PDB entry 7SCN | electron microscopy, 3.02 A resolution | chains A and B of the 12 polymer chains in the assembly

Chain A:
Name: Hemagglutinin HA1 chain
Source organism: Influenza A virus (strain A/New Zealand:South Canterbury/35/2000 H1N1)
UniProt: Q289M7 (HEMA_I00A1); residues 5-326 here correspond to UniProt positions 18-339 (UniProt number = residue number + 13)
Chain sequence (322 residues; each row starts with the number of its first residue):
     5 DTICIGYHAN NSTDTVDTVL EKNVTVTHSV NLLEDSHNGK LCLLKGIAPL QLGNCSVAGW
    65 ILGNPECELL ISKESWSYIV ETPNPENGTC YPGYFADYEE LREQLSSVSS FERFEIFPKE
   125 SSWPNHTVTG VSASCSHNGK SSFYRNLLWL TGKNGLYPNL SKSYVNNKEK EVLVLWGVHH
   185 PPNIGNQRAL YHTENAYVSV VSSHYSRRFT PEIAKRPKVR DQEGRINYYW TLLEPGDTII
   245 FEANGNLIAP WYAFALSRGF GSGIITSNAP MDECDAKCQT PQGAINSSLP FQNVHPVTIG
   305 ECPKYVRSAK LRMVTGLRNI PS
Unresolved in the structure: 5
Disulfide bonds: Cys46-Cys278, Cys59-Cys71, Cys94-Cys139, Cys282-Cys306
Covalent attachments: N-acetylglucosamine (NAG) linked to Asn27, Asn58, Asn91, Asn129, Asn290
Construct notes: conflict Val169 (Ala182 in Q289M7), Asn190 (Asp203 in Q289M7), Asp225 (Asn238 in Q289M7), Trp255 (Arg268 in Q289M7)
Curated features (UniProtKB/Swiss-Prot):
  - glycosylation (N-linked (GlcNAc...) asparagine): Asn14, Asn15, Asn27, Asn58, Asn91, Asn129, Asn163, Asn290

Chain B:
Name: Hemagglutinin HA2 chain
Source organism: Influenza A virus (strain A/New Zealand:South Canterbury/35/2000 H1N1)
UniProt: Q289M7 (HEMA_I00A1); residues 330-507 here correspond to UniProt positions 343-520 (UniProt number = residue number + 13)
Chain sequence (231 residues; row label = number of the first residue in the row):
   327 RETRGLFGAI AGFIEGGWTG MVDGWYGYHH QNEQGSGYAA DQKSTQNAIN GITNKVNSVI
   387 EKMNTQFTAV GKEFNKLERR MENLNKKVDD GFLDIWTYNA ELLVLLENER TLDFHDSNVK
   447 NLYEKVKSQL KNNAKEIGNG CFEFYHKCNN ECMESVKNGT YDYPKYSEES KLNREKIDGV
   507 KYIPEAPRDG QAYVRKDGEW VLLSTFLGSG LNDIFEAQKI EWHEGHHHHH H
Unresolved in the structure: 327-335, 504-557
Disulfide bonds: Cys474-Cys478
Construct notes: expression tag (327-329, 508-557)
Curated features (UniProtKB/Swiss-Prot):
  - site: Arg330, Gly331 (Cleavage)
  - glycosylation: Asn484 (N-linked (GlcNAc...) asparagine)

Chain A / chain B interface:
Residue-residue contacts (100):
  Thr6(A) with His355(B); His356(B); Gln357(B), hydrogen bond (backbone-backbone); Asn358(B); Phe468(B), hydrogen bond (backbone-backbone); Glu469(B), hydrogen bond; Phe470(B); Met479(B)
  Ile7(A) with Tyr354(B), hydrophobic; His355(B); Cys467(B); Phe468(B), hydrogen bond (backbone-backbone); Phe470(B), hydrophobic; Met479(B), hydrophobic; Val482(B), hydrophobic
  Cys8(A) with Ile336(B), hydrogen bond (side chain-backbone); Trp344(B); Gly353(B); Tyr354(B); His355(B), hydrogen bond (backbone-backbone); Gly466(B); Cys467(B), disulfide
  Ile9(A) with Gly338(B); Phe339(B), hydrogen bond (backbone-backbone); Trp344(B); Gly353(B); Tyr354(B), hydrophobic; Val445(B); Leu448(B), hydrophobic; Tyr449(B); Gly466(B), hydrogen bond (backbone-backbone); Phe468(B), hydrophobic
  Gly10(A) with Phe339(B); Trp344(B); Tyr352(B); Gly353(B), hydrogen bond (backbone-backbone); Val445(B)
  Tyr11(A) with Phe339(B); Gly342(B); Gly343(B); Trp344(B), hydrogen bond (backbone-backbone); Met347(B); Trp351(B)
  His12(A) with Trp344(B); Met347(B), hydrogen bond (side chain-backbone); Gly350(B); Trp351(B), hydrogen bond (backbone-backbone)
  Ala13(A) with Gly343(B); Trp344(B), hydrogen bond (backbone-backbone); Thr345(B)
  Val20(A) with Asn434(B)
  Asp21(A) with Leu431(B); Asn434(B), hydrogen bond (backbone-side chain)
  Thr22(A) with Leu431(B); Glu435(B)
  Val23(A) with Glu435(B), hydrogen bond (backbone-side chain)
  Leu24(A) with Glu435(B)
  His32(A) with Trp351(B), hydrogen bond
  Glu103(A) with Glu399(B); Asn401(B), hydrogen bond
  Arg106(A) with Glu399(B)
  Glu107(A) with Lys398(B), salt bridge
  Ile268(A) with Val396(B)
  Phe295(A) with Met389(B), hydrophobic; Ala426(B), hydrophobic
  Pro300(A) with Ala395(B)
  Val301(A) with Ala395(B); Val396(B), hydrophobic
  Thr302(A) with Val396(B)
  Ile303(A) with Val396(B), hydrophobic
  Lys308(A) with Thr391(B), hydrogen bond (backbone-side chain)
  Tyr309(A) with Leu419(B), hydrophobic
  Val310(A) with Thr423(B)
  Arg311(A) with Leu419(B); Asp420(B), salt bridge; Thr423(B), hydrogen bond (backbone-side chain)
  Ser312(A) with Thr423(B); Glu427(B), hydrogen bond
  Leu315(A) with Ala426(B)
  Arg316(A) with Val430(B); Asn434(B), hydrogen bond (backbone-side chain)
  Met317(A) with Lys381(B); Val382(B), hydrophobic; Asn434(B)
  Val318(A) with Asn434(B), hydrogen bond (backbone-side chain); Thr437(B); Leu438(B), hydrophobic
  Thr319(A) with Trp351(B); Ile378(B); His441(B), hydrogen bond (backbone-side chain)
  Gly320(A) with His441(B), hydrogen bond (backbone-side chain)
  Leu321(A) with Trp351(B); His441(B)
  Arg322(A) with Leu438(B); Asp442(B), salt bridge
  Ile324(A) with Gly342(B); Gly343(B), hydrogen bond (backbone-backbone)
  Pro325(A) with Gly343(B)
  Ser326(A) with Gly342(B); Gly343(B), hydrogen bond (backbone-backbone)
Interface residues without a listed pair, chain A (46 interface residues in all): Val28, Val30, Thr31, Leu36, Gly267, Cys306, Pro307
Interface residues without a listed pair, chain B (57 interface residues in all): Val348, Val385, Asn390, Phe400, Trp422, Val452, Leu456
Cross-chain cystine bridges: Cys8(A)-Cys467(B)

In short:
46 residues of chain A and 57 residues of chain B are in contact; the contacts include 1 disulfide bond, 26
hydrogen bonds and 3 salt bridges. Polar pairs include Glu107(A)-Lys398(B), Arg311(A)-Asp420(B) and
Arg322(A)-Asp442(B). Covalently linked N-acetylglucosamine: at Asn27(A), Asn58(A), Asn91(A), Asn129(A) and
Asn290(A).
Chain A is Hemagglutinin HA1 chain and chain B is Hemagglutinin HA2 chain, both from Influenza A virus (strain
A/New Zealand:South Canterbury/35/2000 H1N1); the structure, Structure of H1 NC99 influenza hemagglutinin
bound to Fab 310-63E6, was determined by electron microscopy.
